PDB entry 7MIZ | electron microscopy, 3.40 A resolution | chains D6 and D7 of the 100 polymer chains in the assembly

[Chain D6]
Protein: Tubulin alpha chain
From: Toxoplasma gondii
Reference sequence: P10873 (TBA_TOXGO); numbering as in UniProt (aligned over 1-453)
Chain sequence (453 residues; row label = number of the first residue in the row):
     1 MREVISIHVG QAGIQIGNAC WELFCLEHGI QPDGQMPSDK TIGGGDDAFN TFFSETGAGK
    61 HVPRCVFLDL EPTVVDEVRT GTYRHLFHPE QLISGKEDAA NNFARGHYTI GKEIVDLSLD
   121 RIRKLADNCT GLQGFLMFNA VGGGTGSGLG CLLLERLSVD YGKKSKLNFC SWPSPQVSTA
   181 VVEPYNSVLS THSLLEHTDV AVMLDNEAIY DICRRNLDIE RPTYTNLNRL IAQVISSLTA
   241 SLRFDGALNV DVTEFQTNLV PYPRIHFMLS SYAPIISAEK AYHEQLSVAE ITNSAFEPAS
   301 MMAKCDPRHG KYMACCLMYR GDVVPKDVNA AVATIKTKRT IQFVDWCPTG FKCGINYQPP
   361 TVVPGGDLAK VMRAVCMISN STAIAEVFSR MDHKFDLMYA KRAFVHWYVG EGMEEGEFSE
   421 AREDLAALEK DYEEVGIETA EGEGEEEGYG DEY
Unresolved in the structure: 38-46, 438-453
UniProt features mapped onto this chain:
  - active site: Glu254
  - binding site (GTP): Gln11, Glu71, Gly144, Thr145, Thr179, Asn206, Asn228
  - binding site (Mg(2+)): Glu71
  - site: Tyr453 (Involved in polymerization)
  - modified residue: Lys40 (N6-acetyllysine)
Ligand contacts: GTP (guanosine-5'-triphosphate): Gly10, Gln11, Ala12, Gln15, Ile16, Asp69, Asp98, Ala99, Ala100, Asn101, Ala140, Gly142, Gly143, Gly144, Thr145, Gly146, Ser171, Ser178, Thr179, Glu183, Asn206, Tyr224, Leu227, Asn228

[Chain D7]
Protein: Tubulin beta chain
From: Toxoplasma gondii
Reference sequence: I7BFC9 (I7BFC9_TOXGO); numbering as in UniProt (aligned over 1-449)
Chain sequence (449 residues; row label = number of the first residue in the row):
     1 MREIVHVQGG QCGNQIGAKF WEVISDEHGI DPTGTYCGDS DLQLERINVF YNEATGGRFV
    61 PRAILMDLEP GTMDSVRAGP FGQLFRPDNF VFGQTGAGNN WAKGHYTEGA ELIDSVLDVV
   121 RKEAEGCDCL QGFQITHSLG GGTGSGMGTL LISKVREEYP DRIMETFSVF PSPKVSDTVV
   181 EPYNATLSVH QLVENADEVQ VIDNEALYDI CFRTLKLTTP TYGDLNHLVS AAMSGVTCCL
   241 RFPGQLNSDL RKLAVNLIPF PRLHFFLIGF APLTSRGSQQ YRALSVPELT QQMFDAKNMM
   301 CASDPRHGRY LTASAMFRGR MSTKEVDEQM LNVQNKNSSY FVEWIPNNMK SSVCDIPPKG
   361 LKMSVTFVGN STAIQEMFKR VSDQFTAMFR RKAFLHWYTG EGMDEMEFTE AESNMNDLVS
   421 EYQQYQDATA EEEGEFDEEE GEMGAEEGA
Unresolved in the structure: 427-449
Disulfide bonds: Cys238-Cys354
Ligand contacts:
  - GDP (guanosine-5'-diphosphate): Gly10, Gln11, Cys12, Gln15, Ile16, Asp67, Asn99, Ser138, Gly140, Gly141, Gly142, Thr143, Gly144, Thr178, Asn204, Tyr222, Leu225, Asn226
  - GTP (guanosine-5'-triphosphate): Gln245, Leu246, Lys252

[Chain D6 / chain D7 interface]
Residue-residue contacts (85; chain D6 residue first):
  Gln11(D6) - Gly244(D7)
  Gln11(D6) - Gln245(D7)  hydrogen bond (side chain-backbone)
  Gln11(D6) - Leu246(D7)
  Gln11(D6) - Asn247(D7)  hydrogen bond (side chain-backbone)
  Gln15(D6) - Gln245(D7)
  Glu71(D6) - Arg2(D7)
  Glu71(D6) - Asn247(D7)  hydrogen bond
  Pro72(D6) - Arg2(D7)
  Thr73(D6) - Arg46(D7)
  Thr73(D6) - Asn247(D7)  hydrogen bond
  Asp76(D6) - Arg46(D7)  salt bridge
  Lys96(D6) - Met1(D7)
  Lys96(D6) - Arg2(D7)
  Lys96(D6) - Asp128(D7)  salt bridge
  Lys96(D6) - Cys129(D7)
  Glu97(D6) - Gln131(D7)  hydrogen bond
  Glu97(D6) - Asp249(D7)
  Glu97(D6) - Arg251(D7)  salt bridge
  Asp98(D6) - Arg2(D7)
  Asp98(D6) - Lys252(D7)
  Ala100(D6) - Arg251(D7)
  Ala100(D6) - Lys252(D7)
  Ala100(D6) - Val255(D7)
  Asn101(D6) - Lys252(D7)
  Asn101(D6) - Asn256(D7)
  Asn101(D6) - Lys350(D7)  hydrogen bond
  Asn102(D6) - Val255(D7)
  Arg105(D6) - Arg251(D7)
  Gln176(D6) - Leu331(D7)
  Gln176(D6) - Asn347(D7)  hydrogen bond (backbone-side chain)
  Val177(D6) - Asp327(D7)
  Val177(D6) - Leu331(D7)  hydrophobic
  Val177(D6) - Asn347(D7)
  Ser178(D6) - Asn347(D7)  hydrogen bond
  Ser178(D6) - Met349(D7)
  Thr179(D6) - Leu246(D7)
  Thr179(D6) - Asp327(D7)
  Thr179(D6) - Met349(D7)
  Thr179(D6) - Lys350(D7)
  Thr179(D6) - Ser351(D7)
  Ala180(D6) - Asn256(D7)
  Ala180(D6) - Met349(D7)
  Ala180(D6) - Lys350(D7)
  Val181(D6) - Asn256(D7)
  Val181(D6) - Thr312(D7)
  Val181(D6) - Ile345(D7)  hydrophobic
  Val181(D6) - Asn348(D7)
  Val181(D6) - Met349(D7)
  Val181(D6) - Lys350(D7)
  Val182(D6) - Asn256(D7)
  Tyr210(D6) - Thr323(D7)  hydrogen bond
  Tyr210(D6) - Asp327(D7)  hydrogen bond
  Glu220(D6) - Lys324(D7)
  Arg221(D6) - Ser322(D7)
  Arg221(D6) - Lys324(D7)
  Arg221(D6) - Glu325(D7)
  Pro222(D6) - Ser322(D7)
  Pro222(D6) - Thr323(D7)
  Pro222(D6) - Lys324(D7)  hydrogen bond (backbone-side chain)
  Thr223(D6) - Gln245(D7)  hydrogen bond
  Thr223(D6) - Met321(D7)
  Thr223(D6) - Ser322(D7)
  Thr223(D6) - Thr323(D7)
  Tyr224(D6) - Gln245(D7)
  Tyr224(D6) - Leu246(D7)
  Tyr224(D6) - Thr323(D7)
  Lys394(D6) - Pro346(D7)
  Leu397(D6) - Trp344(D7)
  Met398(D6) - Ile345(D7)  hydrophobic
  Met398(D6) - Pro346(D7)
  Lys401(D6) - Phe260(D7)
  Lys401(D6) - Trp344(D7)
  Arg402(D6) - Phe260(D7)
  Ala403(D6) - Phe260(D7)  hydrophobic
  Ala403(D6) - Trp344(D7)  hydrophobic
  Phe404(D6) - Val255(D7)
  Phe404(D6) - Ile258(D7)
  Phe404(D6) - Pro259(D7)  hydrogen bond (backbone-backbone)
  Phe404(D6) - Ile345(D7)  hydrophobic
  His406(D6) - Ile258(D7)  hydrogen bond (side chain-backbone)
  His406(D6) - Pro259(D7)  hydrogen bond (side chain-backbone)
  His406(D6) - Pro261(D7)
  Trp407(D6) - Ala254(D7)
  Trp407(D6) - Val255(D7)  hydrophobic
  Trp407(D6) - Ile258(D7)  hydrogen bond (side chain-backbone)
Other interface residues (no listed pair), chain D6 (36 interface residues in all): Val74
Other interface residues (no listed pair), chain D7 (39 interface residues in all): Glu45, Cys239, Glu343

[Overview]
36 residues of chain D6 face 39 of chain D7 across their interface; the contacts include 16 hydrogen bonds and
3 salt bridges. Among the polar pairs are Asp76(D6)-Arg46(D7), Lys96(D6)-Asp128(D7) and Glu97(D6)-Arg251(D7).
GTP is bound between chain D6 and chain D7.
Here chain D6 is Tubulin alpha chain and chain D7 is Tubulin beta chain, both from Toxoplasma gondii. Entry
7MIZ (Atomic structure of cortical microtubule from Toxoplasma gondii) was determined by electron microscopy.
